1M3Z - chains A and B of the 4 polymer chains in the assembly; structure by X-ray diffraction, 1.87 A resolution.

# Chain A (and B)
Name: Acetyl-CoA acetyltransferase
Source organism: Zoogloea ramigera
Notes: EC 2.3.1.9; chain B of this document is another copy of the same molecule, construct and numbering; everything in this record applies to it too
UniProtKB: P07097 (THIL_ZOORA); the construct has insertions or renumbered stretches relative to UniProt, so the offset changes along the chain: 1-9 = UniProt 1-9; 11-392 = UniProt 10-391
Sequence (392 residues; each row starts with the number of its first residue):
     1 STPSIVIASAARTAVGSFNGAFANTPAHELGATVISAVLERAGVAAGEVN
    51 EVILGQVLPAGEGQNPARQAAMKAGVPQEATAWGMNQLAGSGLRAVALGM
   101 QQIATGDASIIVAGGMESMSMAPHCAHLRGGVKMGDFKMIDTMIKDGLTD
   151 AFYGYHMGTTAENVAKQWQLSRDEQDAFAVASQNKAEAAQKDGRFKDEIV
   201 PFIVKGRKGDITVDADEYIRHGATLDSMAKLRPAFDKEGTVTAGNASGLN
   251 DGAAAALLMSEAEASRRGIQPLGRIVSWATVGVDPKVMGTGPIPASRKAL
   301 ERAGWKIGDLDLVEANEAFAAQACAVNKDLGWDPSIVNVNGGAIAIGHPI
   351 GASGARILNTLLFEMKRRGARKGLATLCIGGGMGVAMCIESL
Not modelled in the structure: 1-2
Differences from the reference sequence: insertion (10); engineered mutation A89 (Cys88 in P07097); conflict R129 (Ala128 in P07097)
Residues lining bound ligands: acetyl coenzyme A (ACO): A89, L148, H156, M157, Q183, R220, S227, M228, L231, A234, F235, A243, G244, A246, S247, G248, L249, M288, A318, F319, H348, C378, I379, G380

# Chain A / chain B interface
Pairs across the interface (142):
  F18(A) with R129(B)
  N19(A) with R129(B)
  E51(A) with R94(B), salt bridge; T280(B)
  A60(A) with A60(B), hydrophobic; D146(B)
  G61(A) with K145(B); D146(B), hydrogen bond (backbone-side chain)
  E62(A) with D146(B)
  G63(A) with K145(B); D146(B), hydrogen bond (backbone-side chain)
  Q64(A) with L88(B); K145(B); D146(B); G147(B), hydrogen bond (side chain-backbone); L148(B); T149(B); D150(B); A151(B); M157(B); G380(B); G381(B)
  N65(A) with N86(B); M383(B)
  R68(A) with F152(B); V283(B), hydrogen bond (side chain-backbone); G381(B), hydrogen bond (side chain-backbone); G382(B), hydrogen bond (side chain-backbone)
  Q69(A) with A151(B); F152(B)
  M72(A) with F152(B), hydrophobic
  Q78(A) with G282(B); V283(B), hydrogen bond (backbone-backbone); D284(B)
  E79(A) with V281(B); G282(B), hydrogen bond (backbone-backbone)
  A80(A) with G282(B)
  T81(A) with T280(B); V281(B); G282(B); M383(B)
  A82(A) with Q87(B); M383(B)
  W83(A) with N86(B); Q87(B); R94(B); L98(B), hydrophobic
  G84(A) with M85(B); N86(B), hydrogen bond (backbone-backbone)
  M85(A) with G84(B)
  N86(A) with N65(B); W83(B); G84(B), hydrogen bond (backbone-backbone)
  Q87(A) with A82(B); W83(B)
  L88(A) with Q64(B)
  R94(A) with E51(B), salt bridge; W83(B); Q102(B), hydrogen bond
  L98(A) with W83(B), hydrophobic; Q102(B)
  Q101(A) with Q102(B), hydrogen bond; T105(B), hydrogen bond; D107(B), hydrogen bond
  Q102(A) with R94(B), hydrogen bond; L98(B); Q101(B), hydrogen bond; W278(B)
  T105(A) with Q101(B), hydrogen bond; T105(B)
  D107(A) with Q101(B), hydrogen bond; W278(B), hydrogen bond; R302(B), salt bridge
  M119(A) with R129(B)
  S120(A) with H127(B), hydrogen bond (backbone-side chain); R129(B), hydrogen bond (backbone-side chain)
  M121(A) with H127(B)
  A122(A) with H127(B); R129(B), hydrogen bond (backbone-side chain)
  P123(A) with C125(B), hydrophobic; A126(B); H127(B)
  H124(A) with C125(B); A126(B), hydrogen bond (backbone-backbone); R129(B)
  C125(A) with P123(B), hydrophobic; H124(B); C125(B), hydrophobic
  A126(A) with P123(B); H124(B), hydrogen bond (backbone-backbone)
  H127(A) with S120(B), hydrogen bond (side chain-backbone); M121(B); A122(B); P123(B)
  R129(A) with F18(B); N19(B); M119(B); S120(B), hydrogen bond (side chain-backbone); A122(B), hydrogen bond (side chain-backbone); D141(B), salt bridge; M143(B)
  M139(A) with M139(B), hydrophobic
  D141(A) with R129(B), salt bridge
  M143(A) with R129(B)
  K145(A) with G61(B); G63(B); Q64(B)
  D146(A) with P59(B); G61(B), hydrogen bond (side chain-backbone); E62(B), hydrogen bond (side chain-backbone); G63(B), hydrogen bond (side chain-backbone); Q64(B)
  G147(A) with Q64(B), hydrogen bond (backbone-side chain)
  T149(A) with Q64(B)
  D150(A) with Q64(B)
  A151(A) with Q64(B); Q69(B)
  F152(A) with R68(B); Q69(B); M72(B), hydrophobic
  M157(A) with Q64(B)
  W278(A) with Q102(B); D107(B), hydrogen bond
  T280(A) with E51(B); T81(B)
  V281(A) with T81(B)
  G282(A) with Q78(B); E79(B), hydrogen bond (backbone-backbone); A80(B); T81(B)
  V283(A) with R68(B), hydrogen bond (backbone-side chain); Q78(B)
  D284(A) with Q78(B)
  P285(A) with M72(B), hydrophobic
  R302(A) with D107(B), salt bridge
  G380(A) with Q64(B)
  G381(A) with Q64(B); R68(B), hydrogen bond (backbone-side chain)
  G382(A) with R68(B), hydrogen bond (backbone-side chain)
  M383(A) with N65(B); T81(B); A82(B)
Other interface residues (no listed pair), chain A (67 interface residues in all): A23, N24, P59, L128, L148
Other interface residues (no listed pair), chain B (69 interface residues in all): A23, N24, A104, G106, L128, P285

# In short
67 residues of chain A face 69 of chain B across their interface, with 36 hydrogen bonds and 6 salt bridges.
Polar contacts include E51(A)-R94(B), D107(A)-R302(B) and R129(A)-D141(B). Ligands of chain A: acetyl coenzyme
A.
Both chains are Acetyl-CoA acetyltransferase (Zoogloea ramigera). Entry 1M3Z (Biosynthetic thiolase, C89A
mutant, complexed with acetyl coenzyme A) was determined by X-ray diffraction together with 1M1O, 1M1T, 1M3K,
1M4S and 1M4T from the same study.
